Entry 3G97 (X-ray diffraction, 2.08 A resolution); this record covers chains B and C of the 4 polymer chains in the assembly.

== Chain B ==
Molecule: Glucocorticoid receptor
From: Rattus norvegicus
UniProt: P06536 (GCR_RAT); residues 440-525 here = UniProt positions 440-525
Chain sequence (90 residues; each row starts with the number of its first residue):
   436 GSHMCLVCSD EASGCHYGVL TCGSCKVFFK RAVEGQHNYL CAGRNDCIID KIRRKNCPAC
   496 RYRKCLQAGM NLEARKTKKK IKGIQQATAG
Not modelled in the structure: 436-437, 510-525
Sequence notes: expression tag (436-439)
Metal / ion sites: Zn2+ site 1: Cys440, Cys443, Cys457, Cys460; Zn2+ site 2: Cys476, Cys482, Cys492, Cys495
What the authors report for this chain:
  - mutagenesis - R510A, K514A: decreased binding to DNA
  - mutagenesis - K514A: unchanged signaling
  - mutagenesis - H472A, R510A: increased signaling
  - mutagenesis - H472R: decreased signaling
  - mutagenesis - G470A, N473A: decreased signaling in response to Pal
  - mutagenesis - G470A: decreased signaling in response to Tat

== Chain C ==
Molecule: 16-nt DNA strand
Sequence (16 nucleotides; row label = number of the first residue in the row):
     1 TGGAACCCAA TGTTCT

== How chain B and chain C interact ==
Residue-residue contacts (11; chain B residue first):
  Gly458(B) with DT13(C), base contact
  Ser459(B) with DG12(C), phosphate contact; DT13(C), phosphate contact
  Val462(B) with DT13(C), base contact
  Arg466(B) with DT11(C), base contact; DG12(C), hydrogen bond to the base
  His472(B) with DA10(C), phosphate contact
  Tyr474(B) with DT11(C), phosphate contact
  Arg489(B) with DG12(C), salt bridge to the phosphate
  Pro493(B) with DT11(C), phosphate contact
  Arg496(B) with DG12(C), salt bridge to the phosphate
Other interface residues (no listed pair), chain B (12 interface residues in all): Lys461, Phe463, Lys490
Other interface residues (no listed pair), chain C (5 interface residues in all): DT14

== Overview ==
The interface between chain B and chain C involves 12 residues on one side and 5 on the other, with 1 hydrogen
bond and 2 salt bridges. Among the polar pairs are Arg466(B)-DG12(C), Arg489(B)-DG12(C) and Arg496(B)-DG12(C).
From the paper: R510A and K514A of chain B reduce binding to DNA; H472A and R510A of chain B increase
signaling; 6 substitutions were tested in all.
Here chain B is Glucocorticoid receptor (Rattus norvegicus) and chain C is a 16-nt DNA strand. Entry 3G97 (GR
DNA-binding domain:GilZ 16bp complex-9) was determined by X-ray diffraction, deposited together with 3FYL,
3G6P, 3G6Q, 3G6R, 3G6T, 3G6U and 8 further entries.
